PDB entry 4PAR | X-ray diffraction, 2.89 A resolution | chains A and C of the 8 polymer chains in the assembly

# Chain A (and C)
Name: Uncharacterized protein AbaSI
Organism: Acinetobacter baumannii
Notes: chain C of this document is another copy of the same molecule, construct and numbering; everything in this record applies to it too
UniProtKB: B0VN39 (B0VN39_ACIBS); numbering as in UniProt (aligned over 1-321)
Chain sequence (321 residues; each row starts with the number of its first residue):
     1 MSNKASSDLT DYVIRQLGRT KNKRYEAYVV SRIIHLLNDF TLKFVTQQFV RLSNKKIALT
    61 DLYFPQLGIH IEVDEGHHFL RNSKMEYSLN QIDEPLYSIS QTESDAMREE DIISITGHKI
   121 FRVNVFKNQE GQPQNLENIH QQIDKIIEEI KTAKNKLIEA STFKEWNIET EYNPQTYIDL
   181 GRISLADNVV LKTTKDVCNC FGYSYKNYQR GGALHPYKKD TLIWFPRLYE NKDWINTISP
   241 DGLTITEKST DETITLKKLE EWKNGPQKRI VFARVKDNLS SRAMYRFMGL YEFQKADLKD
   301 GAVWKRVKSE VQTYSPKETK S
Not modelled in the structure: 1-4, 319-321 (chain C: 1-3, 318-321)
Construct notes: engineered mutation Ser2 (Cys in B0VN39), Ser309 (Cys in B0VN39), Ser321 (Cys in B0VN39)
From the paper describing this entry:
  - self-association interface (contacts with another copy of this molecule); pairs are residue here / residue on that copy: Asp11-Arg24 (salt bridge), Ile14, Tyr28, Ser31, Arg32, His35, Leu36, Asn38, Leu136
  - catalytic residues: Lys23, Asp61, Glu72, Val73, Asp74, Glu75, His78 (proposed by the authors, not directly observed)
  - mutagenesis - K23A, D61A, E75A, H78A, D105A, W234A, L259A, R269A, W304A: abolished catalytic activity
  - mutagenesis - D74A, E103A, R108A, W224A, N236A: decreased catalytic activity
  - mutagenesis - H77A, Q209A, T253A, K263A: unchanged catalytic activity
  - contacts within the chain: Lys23-Asp61, Glu26-Gln47 (hydrogen bond), Gln48-Asp111 (backbone contact), Asp111-Arg286, Arg227-Asn236 (hydrogen bond)
  - binding site for the 18-nt DNA strand: Gln209, Arg282
  - binding site for the 18-nt DNA strand: Gln209

# Chain A / chain C interface
Contacting residue pairs (5):
  Phe79(A) - Lys232(C)
  Arg81(A) - Lys232(C)
  Asn82(A) - Lys232(C)
  Asp105(A) - Thr102(C)  hydrogen bond
  Lys232(A) - Asn82(C)
Other interface residues (no listed pair), chain A (7 interface residues in all): Ser83, Thr102
Other interface residues (no listed pair), chain C (4 interface residues in all): Asp105

# Overview
The interface between chain A and chain C involves 7 residues on one side and 4 on the other, with 1 hydrogen
bond. The hydrogen-bonded pair is Asp105(A)-Thr102(C). From the paper: catalytic residues Lys23(A), Asp61(A)
and Glu72(A) among others; K23A, D61A and E75A of chain A, among others, abolish catalytic activity; 18
substitutions were tested in all.
Chain A and chain C are both Uncharacterized protein AbaSI (Acinetobacter baumannii); the structure, The
5-Hydroxymethylcytosine-Specific Restriction Enzyme AbaSI in a Complex with Product-like DNA, was determined
by X-ray diffraction (same publication as 4PBA and 4PBB).
